9QYP - chain C; structure by X-ray diffraction, 2.01 A resolution.

# Chain C
Protein: Leaf-branch compost cutinase
From: uncultured bacterium
Notes: EC 3.1.1.74, 3.1.1.101
Reference sequence: G9BY57 (PETH_UNKP); residues 2-259 here correspond to UniProt positions 36-293 (UniProt number = residue number + 34)
Sequence (267 residues; numbered 1 to 267; the number before each row is that of its first residue):
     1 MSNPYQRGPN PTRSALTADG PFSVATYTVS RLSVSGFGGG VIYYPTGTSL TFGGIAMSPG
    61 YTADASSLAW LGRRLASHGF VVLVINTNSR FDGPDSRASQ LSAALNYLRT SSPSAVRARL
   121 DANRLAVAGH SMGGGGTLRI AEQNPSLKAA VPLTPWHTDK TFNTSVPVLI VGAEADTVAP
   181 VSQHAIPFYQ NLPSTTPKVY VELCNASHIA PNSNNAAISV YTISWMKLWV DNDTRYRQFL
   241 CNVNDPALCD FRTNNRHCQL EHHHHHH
Unresolved in the structure: 260-267
Construct notes: initiating methionine (1); conflict Gly93 (Tyr127 in G9BY57), Cys204 (Asp238 in G9BY57), Ile209 (Phe243 in G9BY57), Cys249 (Ser283 in G9BY57); expression tag (260-267)
Disulfide bonds: Cys204-Cys249, Cys241-Cys258
Reported in the primary citation:
  - mutagenesis - Y61E: abolished catalytic activity

# Summary
The paper reports that Y61E abolishes catalytic activity.
Chain C is Leaf-branch compost cutinase (uncultured bacterium); the structure, Crystal structure of leaf
branch compost cutinase variant, was determined by X-ray diffraction (same publication as 9QYQ, 9QYR, 9QYS,
9QYT and 9QYU).
